6X4W - chains J and K of the 9 polymer chains in the assembly; structure by electron microscopy, 3.80 A resolution.

[Chain J]
Protein: DNA-directed RNA polymerase subunit beta'
Organism: Escherichia coli
Notes: EC 2.7.7.6
UniProtKB: A0A4S1NBU2 (A0A4S1NBU2_ECOLX); numbering as in UniProt (aligned over 1-1407)
Sequence (1407 residues; row label = number of the first residue in the row):
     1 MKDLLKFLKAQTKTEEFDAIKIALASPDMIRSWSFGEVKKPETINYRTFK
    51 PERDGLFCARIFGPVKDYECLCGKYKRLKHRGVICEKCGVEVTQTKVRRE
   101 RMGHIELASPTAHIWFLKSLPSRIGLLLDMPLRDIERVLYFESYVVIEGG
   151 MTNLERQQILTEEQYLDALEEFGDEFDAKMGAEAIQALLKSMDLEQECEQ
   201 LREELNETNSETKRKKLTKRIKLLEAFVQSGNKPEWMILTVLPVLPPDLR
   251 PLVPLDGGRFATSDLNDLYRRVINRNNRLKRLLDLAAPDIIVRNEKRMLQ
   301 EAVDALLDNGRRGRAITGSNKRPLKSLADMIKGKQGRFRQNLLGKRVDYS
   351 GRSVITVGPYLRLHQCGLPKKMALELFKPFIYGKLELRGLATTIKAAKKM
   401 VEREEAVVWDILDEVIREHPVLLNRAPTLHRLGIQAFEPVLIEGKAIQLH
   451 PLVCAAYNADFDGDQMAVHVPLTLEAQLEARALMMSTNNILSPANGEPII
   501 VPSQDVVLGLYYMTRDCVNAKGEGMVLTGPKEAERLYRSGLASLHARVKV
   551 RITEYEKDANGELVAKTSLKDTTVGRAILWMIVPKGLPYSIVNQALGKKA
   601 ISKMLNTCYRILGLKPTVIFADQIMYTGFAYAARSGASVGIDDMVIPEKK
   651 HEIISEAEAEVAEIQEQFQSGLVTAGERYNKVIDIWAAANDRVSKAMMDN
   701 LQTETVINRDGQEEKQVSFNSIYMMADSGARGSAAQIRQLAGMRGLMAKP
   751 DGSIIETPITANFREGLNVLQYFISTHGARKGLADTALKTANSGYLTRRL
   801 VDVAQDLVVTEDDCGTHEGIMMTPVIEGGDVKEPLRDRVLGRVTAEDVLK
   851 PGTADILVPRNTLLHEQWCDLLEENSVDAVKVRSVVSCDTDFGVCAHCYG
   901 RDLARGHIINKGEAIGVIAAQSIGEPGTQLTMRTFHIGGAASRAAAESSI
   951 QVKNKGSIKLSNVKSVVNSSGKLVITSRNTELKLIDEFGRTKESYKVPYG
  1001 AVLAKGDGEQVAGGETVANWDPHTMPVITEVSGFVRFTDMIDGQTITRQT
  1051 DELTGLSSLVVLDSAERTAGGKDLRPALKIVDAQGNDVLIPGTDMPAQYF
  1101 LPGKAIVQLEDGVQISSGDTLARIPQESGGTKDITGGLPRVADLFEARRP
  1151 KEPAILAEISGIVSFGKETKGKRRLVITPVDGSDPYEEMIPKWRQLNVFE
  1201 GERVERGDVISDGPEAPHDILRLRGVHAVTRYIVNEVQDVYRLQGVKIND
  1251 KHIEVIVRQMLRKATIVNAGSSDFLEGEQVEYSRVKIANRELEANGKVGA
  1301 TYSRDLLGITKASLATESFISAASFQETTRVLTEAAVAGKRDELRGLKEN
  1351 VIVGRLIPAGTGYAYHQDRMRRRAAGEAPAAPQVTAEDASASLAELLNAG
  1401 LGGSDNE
Disordered / not traced: 1-15, 934-947, 1127-1134, 1374-1407
Sequence notes: conflict Val1384 (Met in A0A4S1NBU2)
Ion coordination: Zn2+ site 1: Cys70, Cys72, Cys85, Cys88; Mg2+: Asp460, Asp462, Asp464 (shared with 1 residue of chain R); Zn2+ site 2: Cys814, Cys888, Cys898

[Chain K]
Protein: DNA-directed RNA polymerase subunit omega
Organism: Escherichia coli
Notes: EC 2.7.7.6
UniProtKB: P0A802 (RPOZ_ECO57); numbering as in UniProt (aligned over 1-91)
Sequence (91 residues; numbered 1 to 91; the number before each row is that of its first residue):
     1 MARVTVQDAVEKIGNRFDLVLVAARRARQMQVGGKDPLVPEENDKTTVIA
    51 LREIEEGLINNQILDVRERQEQQEQEAAELQAVTAIAEGRR
Disordered / not traced: 1, 81-91

[How chain J and chain K interact]
Pairs across the interface (46):
  His364(J) - Val4(K)
  Glu414(J) - Asn43(K)
  Glu414(J) - Lys45(K)  hydrogen bond (backbone-side chain)
  Val415(J) - Lys45(K)
  Arg417(J) - Asn43(K)
  Arg417(J) - Lys45(K)
  Glu418(J) - Ala2(K)  hydrogen bond (side chain-backbone)
  Glu418(J) - Asp44(K)
  Glu418(J) - Lys45(K)
  Glu418(J) - Val48(K)
  Leu474(J) - Ala24(K)
  Leu474(J) - Ala27(K)
  Leu474(J) - Arg28(K)
  Glu475(J) - Ala24(K)
  Glu475(J) - Arg28(K)  salt bridge
  Gln477(J) - Thr47(K)
  Leu478(J) - Val20(K)  hydrophobic
  Leu478(J) - Ala23(K)
  Leu478(J) - Ala24(K)
  Leu478(J) - Thr47(K)
  Glu479(J) - Val20(K)
  Arg481(J) - Arg3(K)  hydrogen bond (side chain-backbone)
  Arg481(J) - Val48(K)
  Arg481(J) - Leu51(K)
  Ala482(J) - Val6(K)  hydrophobic
  Ala482(J) - Arg16(K)  hydrogen bond (backbone-side chain)
  Ala482(J) - Val20(K)  hydrophobic
  Met485(J) - Val4(K)
  Thr487(J) - Val4(K)  hydrogen bond (side chain-backbone)
  Thr487(J) - Thr5(K)
  Asn488(J) - Arg16(K)
  Leu614(J) - Thr5(K)
  Leu614(J) - Gln7(K)
  Lys615(J) - Val4(K)
  Lys615(J) - Thr5(K)
  Arg905(J) - Arg16(K)
  Asn910(J) - Asn15(K)
  Asn910(J) - Phe17(K)
  Glu913(J) - Phe17(K)
  Gly1360(J) - Phe17(K)
  Thr1361(J) - Phe17(K)
  Thr1361(J) - Val20(K)
  Thr1361(J) - Leu21(K)
  Ala1364(J) - Asp18(K)
  Tyr1365(J) - Leu21(K)
  Arg1371(J) - Asn61(K)
Interface residues without a listed pair, chain J (28 interface residues in all): Glu438, Leu483, Asp1368

[Overview]
The interface between chain J and chain K involves 28 residues on one side and 23 on the other, with 5
hydrogen bonds and 1 salt bridge. Polar contacts include Glu475(J)-Arg28(K), Glu414(J)-Lys45(K) and
Glu418(J)-Ala2(K). Cys70(J), Cys72(J), Cys85(J) and Cys88(J) form the Zn2+ site 1.
Chain J is DNA-directed RNA polymerase subunit beta' and chain K is DNA-directed RNA polymerase subunit omega,
both from Escherichia coli; the structure, Mfd-bound E.coli RNA polymerase elongation complex - III state, was
determined by electron microscopy (same publication as 6X26, 6X2F, 6X2N, 6X43, 6X4Y and 6X50).
